Entry 9BC8 (electron microscopy, 3.46 A resolution); this record covers chains A and D of the 8 polymer chains in the assembly.

# Chain A (and D)
Name: Type 1 encapsulin shell protein EncA
Organism: Myxococcus xanthus DK 1622
Notes: chain D of this document is another copy of the same molecule, construct and numbering; everything in this record applies to it too
UniProt: Q1D6H4 (ENCAP_MYXXD); aligned to UniProt positions 1-281 over residues 1-281 (the alignment contains insertions or deletions, so no single offset holds)
Sequence (281 residues; each row starts with the number of its first residue):
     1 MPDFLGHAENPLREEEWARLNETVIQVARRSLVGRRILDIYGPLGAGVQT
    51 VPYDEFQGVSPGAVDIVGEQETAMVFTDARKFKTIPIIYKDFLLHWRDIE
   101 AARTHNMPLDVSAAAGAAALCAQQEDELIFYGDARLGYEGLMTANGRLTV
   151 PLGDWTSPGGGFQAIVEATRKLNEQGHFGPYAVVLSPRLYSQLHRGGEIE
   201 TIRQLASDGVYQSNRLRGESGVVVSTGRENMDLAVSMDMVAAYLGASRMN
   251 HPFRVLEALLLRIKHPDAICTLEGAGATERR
Not modelled in the structure: 1, 273-281
Construct notes: engineered mutation Gly196 (Ile in Q1D6H4), Gly197 (Tyr in Q1D6H4)

# Interface between chain A and chain D
Residue-residue contacts - 58 pairs, chain A then chain D:
  Gln26(A) - Arg228(D)  hydrogen bond
  Val27(A) - Arg228(D)
  Arg30(A) - Pro180(D)
  Thr84(A) - Ile66(D)
  Pro86(A) - Asp65(D)
  Ile87(A) - Ala63(D)
  Ile87(A) - Val64(D)
  Ile87(A) - Asp65(D)  hydrogen bond (backbone-backbone)
  Ile87(A) - Gly68(D)
  Ile88(A) - Ala63(D)
  Ile88(A) - Val64(D)  hydrophobic
  Tyr89(A) - Ala63(D)
  Tyr89(A) - Gly68(D)
  Tyr89(A) - Glu69(D)
  Tyr89(A) - Gln70(D)  hydrogen bond (side chain-backbone)
  Tyr89(A) - Glu71(D)  hydrogen bond (side chain-backbone)
  Lys90(A) - Ser60(D)  hydrogen bond
  Lys90(A) - Thr72(D)
  Lys90(A) - Met74(D)
  Asp91(A) - Thr72(D)
  Asp91(A) - Ala73(D)
  Asp91(A) - Met74(D)
  Phe92(A) - Met74(D)  hydrophobic
  Leu93(A) - Phe76(D)  hydrophobic
  His95(A) - Arg80(D)
  Asp98(A) - Arg80(D)  salt bridge
  Met107(A) - Leu44(D)
  Met107(A) - Val48(D)  hydrophobic
  Pro108(A) - Tyr41(D)  hydrogen bond (backbone-side chain)
  Pro108(A) - Pro43(D)
  Leu109(A) - Tyr41(D)
  Asp110(A) - Tyr41(D)  hydrogen bond (backbone-side chain)
  Asp110(A) - Arg262(D)  salt bridge
  Ser112(A) - Glu229(D)
  Ser112(A) - Lys264(D)
  Ala115(A) - Arg228(D)
  Gly116(A) - Arg228(D)
  Gly116(A) - Glu229(D)
  Leu120(A) - Ser60(D)
  Leu120(A) - Pro61(D)
  Gln123(A) - Phe178(D)
  Gln124(A) - Pro61(D)
  Asp133(A) - Val64(D)
  Arg135(A) - Val64(D)  hydrogen bond (side chain-backbone)
  Leu136(A) - Val64(D)
  Leu136(A) - Asp65(D)
  Leu136(A) - Ile66(D)  hydrophobic
  Arg188(A) - Val166(D)
  Ser191(A) - Phe162(D)
  Ser191(A) - Thr201(D)
  Gln192(A) - Phe162(D)
  His194(A) - Gln204(D)
  Arg195(A) - Thr201(D)
  Gln212(A) - Gln204(D)
  Gln212(A) - Leu205(D)
  Asn214(A) - Phe178(D)
  Arg215(A) - Phe178(D)
  Arg254(A) - Gly68(D)
Also at the interface, not in a pair above, chain A (39 interface residues in all): Thr23, Pro187, Tyr190
Also at the interface, not in a pair above, chain D (36 interface residues in all): Pro52, Gly62, Asn173, Tyr181, Gly196, Ser207

# Summary
The interface between chain A and chain D involves 39 residues on one side and 36 on the other, with 8
hydrogen bonds and 2 salt bridges. Polar contacts include Asp98(A)-Arg80(D), Asp110(A)-Arg262(D) and
Gln26(A)-Arg228(D).
Both chains are Type 1 encapsulin shell protein EncA (Myxococcus xanthus DK 1622). Entry 9BC8 (Cargo-loaded
Myxococcus xanthus EncA encapsulin engineered pore mutant with T=4 icosahedral symmetry) was determined by
electron microscopy together with 9B9I and 9B9Q from the same study.
